PDB entry 5K6F | X-ray diffraction, 2.59 A resolution | chain F

== Chain F ==
Name: Fusion glycoprotein F0
From: Human respiratory syncytial virus A (strain A2)
Notes: fragment: linked to residues 145-509 via LINKER residues GGSGGSG
Reference sequence: P03420 (FUS_HRSVA); numbering as in UniProt; present here: 26-103, 145-509
Amino-acid sequence (450 residues; row label = number of the first residue in the row; note: 34 numbers in that range are skipped by the numbering (no residue carries them; nothing is unmodelled there)):
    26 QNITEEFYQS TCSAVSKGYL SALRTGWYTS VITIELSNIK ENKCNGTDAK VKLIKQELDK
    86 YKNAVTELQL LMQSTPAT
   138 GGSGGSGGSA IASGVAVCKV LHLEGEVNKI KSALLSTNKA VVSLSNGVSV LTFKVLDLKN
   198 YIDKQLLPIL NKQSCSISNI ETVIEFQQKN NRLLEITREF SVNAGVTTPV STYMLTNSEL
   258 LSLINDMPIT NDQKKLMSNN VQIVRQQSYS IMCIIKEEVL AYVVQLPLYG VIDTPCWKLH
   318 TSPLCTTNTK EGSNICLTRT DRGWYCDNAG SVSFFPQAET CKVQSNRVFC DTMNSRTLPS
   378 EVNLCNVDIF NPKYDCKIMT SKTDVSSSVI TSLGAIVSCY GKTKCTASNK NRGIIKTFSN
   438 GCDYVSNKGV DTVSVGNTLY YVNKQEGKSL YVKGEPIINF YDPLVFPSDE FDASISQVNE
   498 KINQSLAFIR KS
Sequence notes: engineered mutation A102 (Pro in P03420), C155 (Ser in P03420), F190 (Ser in P03420), L207 (Val in P03420), C290 (Ser in P03420), R373 (Leu in P03420), V379 (Ile in P03420), V447 (Met in P03420); linker (138-144)
Disulfides: C37-C439, C69-C212, C155-C290, C313-C343, C322-C333, C358-C367, C382-C393, C416-C422
Swiss-Prot annotation at these positions:
  - glycosylation (N-linked (GlcNAc...) asparagine): N27, N70, N500

== Overview ==
Chain F is Fusion glycoprotein F0 (Human respiratory syncytial virus A (strain A2)); the structure, Crystal
structure of prefusion-stabilized RSV F single-chain 9-19 DS-Cav1 variant, was determined by X-ray diffraction
together with 5K6C, 5K6G, 5K6H, 5K6B and 5K6I from the same study.
